PDB entry 2PC4 | X-ray diffraction, 2.40 A resolution | chains A and D of the 5 polymer chains in the assembly

Chain A (and D):
Protein: Fructose-bisphosphate aldolase
Source organism: Plasmodium falciparum
Notes: EC 4.1.2.13; chain D of this document is another copy of the same molecule, construct and numbering; everything in this record applies to it too
UniProtKB: P14223 (ALF_PLAFA); residues 0-368 here correspond to UniProt positions 1-369 (UniProt number = residue number + 1)
Chain sequence (369 residues; row label = number of the first residue in the row; numbering starts at 0):
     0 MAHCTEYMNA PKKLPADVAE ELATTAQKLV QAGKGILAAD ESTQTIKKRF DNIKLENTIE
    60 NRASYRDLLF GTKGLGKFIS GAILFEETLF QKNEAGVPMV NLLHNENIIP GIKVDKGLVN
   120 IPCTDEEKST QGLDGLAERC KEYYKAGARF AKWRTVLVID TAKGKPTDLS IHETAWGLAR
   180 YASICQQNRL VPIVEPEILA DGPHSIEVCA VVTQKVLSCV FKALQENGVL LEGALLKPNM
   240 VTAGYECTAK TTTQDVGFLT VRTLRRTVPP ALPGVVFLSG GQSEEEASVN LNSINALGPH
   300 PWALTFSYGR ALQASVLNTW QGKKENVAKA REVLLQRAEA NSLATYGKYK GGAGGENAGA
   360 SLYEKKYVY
Disordered / not traced: 0-1, 352-356, 366-368 (chain D: 0-2, 354-368)
UniProt features mapped onto this chain:
  - active site: Glu-194 (Proton acceptor), Lys-236 (Schiff-base intermediate with dihydroxyacetone phosphate)
  - binding site (dihydroxyacetone phosphate): Asp-39, Lys-151, Lys-236, Ser-278, Gly-279, Gly-308, Arg-309
  - binding site (D-glyceraldehyde 3-phosphate): Ser-41, Thr-44, Lys-112, Glu-194
  - binding site (beta-D-fructose 1,6-bisphosphate): Arg-48, Ser-278 to Gly-280, Ser-306, Arg-309
  - site: Tyr-368 (Necessary for preference for fructose 1,6-bisphosphate over fructose 1-phosphate)
What the authors report for this chain:
  - conformationally variable residues (domain motion, side-chain flip): Thr-42 to Asp-66, Arg-309
  - mutagenesis - D39G, A313G, L316D: decreased binding to TRAP
  - contacts within the chain: Arg-48/Leu-316 (hydrophobic contact)
  - catalytic residues: Lys-236 (citing earlier work)

Interface between chain A and chain D:
Residue-residue contacts (57):
  Thr-4(A) with Thr-160(D)
  Glu-5(A) with Thr-160(D); Val-207(D)
  Tyr-6(A) with Thr-160(D), hydrogen bond (backbone-side chain); Lys-164(D); Pro-165(D), hydrogen bond (side chain-backbone); Ile-170(D); Val-211(D), hydrophobic; Lys-214(D)
  Asn-8(A) with Asp-167(D), hydrogen bond; Lys-214(D), hydrogen bond (backbone-side chain)
  Ala-9(A) with Val-210(D), hydrophobic
  Lys-12(A) with Glu-206(D)
  Thr-160(A) with Thr-4(D), hydrogen bond (side chain-backbone); Glu-5(D); Tyr-6(D)
  Pro-165(A) with Tyr-6(D), hydrogen bond (backbone-side chain)
  Asp-167(A) with Asn-8(D), hydrogen bond
  His-203(A) with Cys-3(D)
  Ser-204(A) with Cys-3(D)
  Val-207(A) with Cys-3(D)
  Val-210(A) with Ala-9(D), hydrophobic
  Val-211(A) with Tyr-6(D), hydrophobic
  Gln-213(A) with Gln-224(D)
  Lys-214(A) with Tyr-6(D), hydrogen bond; Asn-8(D), hydrogen bond (side chain-backbone)
  Ser-217(A) with Gln-224(D)
  Lys-221(A) with Ser-217(D)
  Gln-224(A) with Gln-213(D); Ser-217(D); Arg-265(D), hydrogen bond (side chain-backbone)
  Leu-229(A) with Arg-265(D)
  Leu-230(A) with Arg-265(D)
  Glu-231(A) with Arg-265(D), salt bridge
  Arg-261(A) with Lys-12(D)
  Arg-264(A) with Pro-268(D); Pro-269(D), hydrogen bond (side chain-backbone); Ala-270(D), hydrogen bond (backbone-backbone)
  Arg-265(A) with Gln-224(D), hydrogen bond (backbone-side chain); Leu-229(D); Leu-230(D); Glu-231(D), salt bridge; Pro-268(D); Ala-270(D)
  Thr-266(A) with Pro-268(D)
  Val-267(A) with Pro-269(D)
  Pro-268(A) with Arg-264(D); Arg-265(D); Thr-266(D)
  Pro-269(A) with Arg-264(D), hydrogen bond (backbone-side chain); Val-267(D); Pro-300(D), hydrophobic; Trp-301(D), hydrophobic
  Ala-270(A) with Arg-264(D), hydrogen bond (backbone-backbone); Arg-265(D)
  Pro-300(A) with Pro-269(D), hydrophobic
  Trp-301(A) with Pro-269(D), hydrophobic
Other interface residues (no listed pair), chain A (37 interface residues in all): Gly-163, Lys-164, Ile-170, Pro-202, Glu-206
Other interface residues (no listed pair), chain D (34 interface residues in all): Lys-221, Arg-261

Summary:
Chain A and chain D form an interface of 37 and 34 residues respectively, with 15 hydrogen bonds and 2 salt
bridges. Among the polar pairs are Glu-231(A)/Arg-265(D), Tyr-6(A)/Thr-160(D) and Tyr-6(A)/Pro-165(D). The
paper reports the catalytic residue Lys-236(A); D39G, A313G and L316D of chain A reduce binding to TRAP.
Chain A and chain D are both Fructose-bisphosphate aldolase (Plasmodium falciparum); the structure, Crystal
structure of fructose-bisphosphate aldolase from Plasmodium falciparum in complex with TRAP-tail, was
determined by X-ray diffraction, deposited together with 2EPH.
